PDB entry 8Z6R | electron microscopy, 2.87 A resolution | chains A and D of the 9 polymer chains in the assembly

== Chain A ==
Protein: Spike glycoprotein, Fibritin, Expression Tag
Source organism: Severe acute respiratory syndrome coronavirus 2
Reference sequence: chimeric construct of P0DTC2, P10104: residues 18-1212 from P0DTC2 (SPIKE_SARS2) positions 14-1208 (UniProt number = residue number - 4); residues 1215-1242 from P10104 positions 458-485 (UniProt number = residue number - 757)
Amino-acid sequence (1299 residues; row label = number of the first residue in the row; numbers below 1 keep their minus sign (Met-6 is residue -6)):
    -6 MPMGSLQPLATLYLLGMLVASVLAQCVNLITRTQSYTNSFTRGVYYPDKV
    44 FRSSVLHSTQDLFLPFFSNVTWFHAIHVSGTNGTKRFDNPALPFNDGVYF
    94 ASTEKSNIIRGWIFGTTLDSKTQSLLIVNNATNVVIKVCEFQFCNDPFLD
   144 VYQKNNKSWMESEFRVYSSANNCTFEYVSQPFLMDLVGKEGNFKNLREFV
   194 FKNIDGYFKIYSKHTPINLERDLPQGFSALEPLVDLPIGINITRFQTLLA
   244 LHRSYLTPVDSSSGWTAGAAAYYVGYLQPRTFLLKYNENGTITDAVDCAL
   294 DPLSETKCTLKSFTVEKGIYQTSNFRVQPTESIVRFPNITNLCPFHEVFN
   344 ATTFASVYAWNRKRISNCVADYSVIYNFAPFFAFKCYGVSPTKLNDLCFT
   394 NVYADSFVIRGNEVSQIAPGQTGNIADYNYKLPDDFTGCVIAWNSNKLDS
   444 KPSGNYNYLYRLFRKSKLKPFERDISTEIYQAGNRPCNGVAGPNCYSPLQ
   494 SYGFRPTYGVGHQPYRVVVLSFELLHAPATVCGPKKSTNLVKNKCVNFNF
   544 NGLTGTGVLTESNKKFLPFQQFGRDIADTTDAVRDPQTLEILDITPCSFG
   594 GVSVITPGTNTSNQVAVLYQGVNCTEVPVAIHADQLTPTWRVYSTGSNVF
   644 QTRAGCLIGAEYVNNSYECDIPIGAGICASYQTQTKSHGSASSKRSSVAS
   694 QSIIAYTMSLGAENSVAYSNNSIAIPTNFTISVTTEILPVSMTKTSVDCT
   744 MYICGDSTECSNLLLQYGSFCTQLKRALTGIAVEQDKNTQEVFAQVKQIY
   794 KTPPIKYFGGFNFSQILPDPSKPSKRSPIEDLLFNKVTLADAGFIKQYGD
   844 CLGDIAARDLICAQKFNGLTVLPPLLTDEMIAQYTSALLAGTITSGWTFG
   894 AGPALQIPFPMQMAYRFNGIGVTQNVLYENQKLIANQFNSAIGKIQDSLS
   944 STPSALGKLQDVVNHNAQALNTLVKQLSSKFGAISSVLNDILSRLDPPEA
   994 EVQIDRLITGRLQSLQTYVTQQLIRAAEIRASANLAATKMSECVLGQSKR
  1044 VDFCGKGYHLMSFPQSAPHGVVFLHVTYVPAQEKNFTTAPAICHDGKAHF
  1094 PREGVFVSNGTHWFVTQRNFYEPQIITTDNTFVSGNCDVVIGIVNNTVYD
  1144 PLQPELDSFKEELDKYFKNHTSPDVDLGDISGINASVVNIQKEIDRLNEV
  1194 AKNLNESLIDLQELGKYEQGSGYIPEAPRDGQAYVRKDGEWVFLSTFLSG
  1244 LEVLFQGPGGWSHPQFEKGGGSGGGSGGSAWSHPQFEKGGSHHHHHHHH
Disordered / not traced: -6 to 17, 73-79, 146-151, 178-186, 212-215, 247-256, 474-479, 537, 621-628, 634-640, 675-694, 848-851, 1151-1292
Differences from the reference sequence: initiating methionine (-6); expression tag (-5 to 17); variant Ile23 (Thr19 in P0DTC2), Ser28 (Ala27 in P0DTC2), Ala84 (Val83 in P0DTC2), Asp143 (Gly142 in P0DTC2), Gln146 (His in P0DTC2), Glu183 (Gln in P0DTC2), Glu213 (Val in P0DTC2), Val252 (Gly in P0DTC2), His339 (Gly in P0DTC2), Thr346 (Arg in P0DTC2), Ile368 (Leu in P0DTC2), Phe371 (Ser in P0DTC2), Pro373 (Ser in P0DTC2), Phe375 (Ser in P0DTC2), Ala376 (Thr in P0DTC2), Asn405 (Asp in P0DTC2), Ser408 (Arg in P0DTC2), Asn417 (Lys in P0DTC2), Lys440 (Asn in P0DTC2), Pro445 (Val in P0DTC2), Ser446 (Gly in P0DTC2), Lys460 (Asn in P0DTC2), Asn477 (Ser in P0DTC2), Ala484 (Glu in P0DTC2), Pro486 (Phe in P0DTC2), Ser490 (Phe in P0DTC2), Arg498 (Gln in P0DTC2), Tyr501 (Asn in P0DTC2), His505 (Tyr in P0DTC2), Gly614 (Asp in P0DTC2), Tyr655 (His in P0DTC2), Lys679 (Asn in P0DTC2), His681 (Pro in P0DTC2), Lys768 (Asn764 in P0DTC2), Tyr800 (Asp796 in P0DTC2), His958 (Gln954 in P0DTC2), Lys973 (Asn969 in P0DTC2), Pro990 (Lys986 in P0DTC2), Pro991 (Val987 in P0DTC2); conflict Val180 (Glu in P0DTC2), Arg478 (Thr in P0DTC2), Gly682 (Arg in P0DTC2), Ser683 (Arg in P0DTC2), Pro821 (Phe817 in P0DTC2), Pro896 (Ala892 in P0DTC2), Pro903 (Ala899 in P0DTC2), Pro946 (Ala942 in P0DTC2); insertion (685-687, 689); linker (1213-1214)
Cystine bridges: Cys19-Cys137, Cys132-Cys166, Cys291-Cys301, Cys336-Cys361, Cys379-Cys432, Cys391-Cys525, Cys480-Cys488, Cys538-Cys590, Cys617-Cys649, Cys662-Cys671, Cys742-Cys764, Cys747-Cys753, Cys1036-Cys1047, Cys1086-Cys1130
Curated features (UniProtKB/Swiss-Prot):
  - region: Ser820 to Tyr841 (Fusion peptide 1), Lys839 to Phe859 (Fusion peptide 2), Asp1167 to Glu1206 (Heptad repeat 2)
  - site: Arg819, Ser820 (Cleavage)
  - glycosylation (N-linked (GlcNAc...) asparagine): Asn21 (complex), Asn126 (hybrid), Asn713 (high mannose), Asn721 (hybrid), Asn805 (hybrid), Asn1078 (hybrid), Asn1102 (complex), Asn1138 (complex), Asn1162 (complex), Asn1177 (complex), Asn1198 (complex)

== Chain D ==
Protein: CYFN1006-1 light chain
Source organism: Homo sapiens
Amino-acid sequence (215 residues; each row starts with the number of its first residue; note: 18 numbers in that range are skipped by the numbering (no residue carries them; nothing is unmodelled there)):
     1 QSALTQPRS
    11 VSGSLGQSVTISCTGISSDVG
    35 GDNYVSWYQQHPGKAPKLMIYDV
    65 SKRPSGVP
    74 DRFSGSK
    83 SGNTASLTISGLQADDEADYYCCSYAL
   114 SRVVFGGGTMLTVLGQPKAAPSVTLFPPSSEELQANKATLVCLISDFYPG
   164 AVTVAWKADSSPVKAGVETTTPSKQSNNKYAASSYLSLTPEQWKSHRSYS
   214 CQVTHEGSTVEKTVAPTECS
Disordered / not traced: 1, 131-132, 172-173, 177-178, 209-211, 220-233
Cystine bridges: Cys23-Cys104, Cys155-Cys214

== How chain A and chain D interact ==
Contacting residue pairs (19):
  His339(A) with Arg115(D)
  Glu340(A) with Asp29(D)
  Val341(A) with Val30(D), hydrophobic
  Asn343(A) with Leu109(D); Ser114(D), hydrogen bond (backbone-side chain)
  Ala344(A) with Ala108(D); Ser114(D), hydrogen bond (backbone-side chain)
  Thr345(A) with Tyr38(D); Tyr107(D), hydrogen bond (side chain-backbone); Ala108(D), hydrogen bond (side chain-backbone); Leu109(D); Ser114(D), hydrogen bond (side chain-backbone)
  Thr346(A) with Val30(D); Gly31(D); Tyr38(D), hydrogen bond (backbone-side chain)
  Phe347(A) with Val30(D)
  Asn354(A) with Val30(D)
  Lys356(A) with Val30(D)
  Ser399(A) with Val30(D)
Interface residues without a listed pair, chain A (12 interface residues in all): Ala348

== In short ==
Chain A and chain D form an interface of 12 and 9 residues respectively; the contacts include 6 hydrogen
bonds. Polar contacts include Asn343(A)-Ser114(D), Ala344(A)-Ser114(D) and Thr345(A)-Tyr107(D).
Chain A is Spike glycoprotein, Fibritin, Expression Tag (Severe acute respiratory syndrome coronavirus 2) and
chain D is CYFN1006-1 light chain (Homo sapiens); the structure, Structure of XBB.1.16 S trimer with 3
down-RBDs complex with antibody CYFN1006-1, was determined by electron microscopy.
